Entry 2HS1 (X-ray diffraction, 0.84 A resolution); this record covers chains A and B.

Chain A:
Protein: HIV-1 Protease
From: Human immunodeficiency virus 1
Notes: EC 3.4.23.16; fragment: HIV-1 protease (residues 500-598)
Reference sequence: P03368 (POL_HV1PV); residues 1-99 here correspond to UniProt positions 500-598 (UniProt number = residue number + 499)
Chain sequence (99 residues; numbered 1 to 99; the number before each row is that of its first residue):
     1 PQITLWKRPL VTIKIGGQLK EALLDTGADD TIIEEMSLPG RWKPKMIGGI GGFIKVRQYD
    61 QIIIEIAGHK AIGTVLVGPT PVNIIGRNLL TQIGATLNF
Differences from the reference sequence: engineered mutation Lys-7 (Gln506 in P03368), Ile-32 (Val531 in P03368), Ile-33 (Leu532 in P03368), Ile-63 (Leu562 in P03368), Ala-67 (Cys566 in P03368), Ala-95 (Cys594 in P03368)
Ligand contacts: tmc114 (017; (3r,3as,6ar)-hexahydrofuro[2,3-b]furan-3-yl(1S,2R)-3-[[(4-aminophenyl)sulfonyl](isobutyl)amino]-1-benzyl-2-hydroxypropylcarbamate): Arg-8, Leu-23, Asp-25, Gly-27, Ala-28, Asp-29, Asp-30, Ile-32, Ile-47, Gly-48, Gly-49, Ile-50, Pro-81, Val-82, Ile-84
What the authors report for this chain:
  - catalytic residues: Asp-25
  - binding site for tmc114: Trp-6, Asp-25, Ala-28, Asp-30, Ile-32, Arg-41, Gly-48, Gly-49, Ile-50, Val-82
  - conformationally variable residues (loop rearrangement, side-chain flip): Glu-34 to Lys-43, Pro-44 to Met-46, Arg-57

Chain B:
Protein: HIV-1 Protease
From: Human immunodeficiency virus 1
Notes: EC 3.4.23.16; fragment: HIV-1 protease (residues 500-598)
Reference sequence: P03368 (POL_HV1PV); residues 101-199 here correspond to UniProt positions 500-598 (UniProt number = residue number + 399)
Chain sequence (99 residues; numbered 101 to 199; the number before each row is that of its first residue):
   101 PQITLWKRPL VTIKIGGQLK EALLDTGADD TIIEEMSLPG RWKPKMIGGI GGFIKVRQYD
   161 QIIIEIAGHK AIGTVLVGPT PVNIIGRNLL TQIGATLNF
Differences from the reference sequence: engineered mutation Lys-107 (Gln506 in P03368), Ile-132 (Val531 in P03368), Ile-133 (Leu532 in P03368), Ile-163 (Leu562 in P03368), Ala-167 (Cys566 in P03368), Ala-195 (Cys594 in P03368)
Ligand contacts:
  - tmc114 (017; (3r,3as,6ar)-hexahydrofuro[2,3-b]furan-3-yl(1S,2R)-3-[[(4-aminophenyl)sulfonyl](isobutyl)amino]-1-benzyl-2-hydroxypropylcarbamate), molecule 1: Arg-108, Leu-123, Asp-125, Gly-127, Ala-128, Asp-129, Asp-130, Ile-132, Ile-147, Gly-148, Gly-149, Ile-150, Pro-181, Val-182, Ile-184
  - tmc114 (017), molecule 2: Glu-135, Trp-142, Pro-144, Lys-145, Met-146, Lys-155, Val-156, Arg-157, Val-177, Gly-178, Pro-179

Chain A / chain B interface:
Contacting residue pairs (104; chain A residue first):
  Pro-1(A) / Leu-197(B)
  Pro-1(A) / Asn-198(B)
  Pro-1(A) / Phe-199(B)  hydrogen bond (backbone-backbone)
  Gln-2(A) / Thr-196(B)  hydrogen bond
  Gln-2(A) / Leu-197(B)
  Gln-2(A) / Asn-198(B)
  Ile-3(A) / Thr-196(B)
  Ile-3(A) / Leu-197(B)  hydrogen bond (backbone-backbone)
  Ile-3(A) / Phe-199(B)  hydrophobic
  Thr-4(A) / Thr-196(B)
  Leu-5(A) / Thr-126(B)
  Leu-5(A) / Arg-187(B)  hydrogen bond (backbone-side chain)
  Leu-5(A) / Leu-190(B)  hydrophobic
  Leu-5(A) / Thr-191(B)
  Leu-5(A) / Ala-195(B)
  Trp-6(A) / Arg-187(B)  hydrogen bond (backbone-side chain)
  Trp-6(A) / Thr-191(B)
  Trp-6(A) / Gln-192(B)
  Lys-7(A) / Arg-187(B)
  Arg-8(A) / Asp-129(B)  salt bridge
  Arg-8(A) / Arg-187(B)
  Pro-9(A) / Thr-126(B)
  Pro-9(A) / Arg-187(B)
  Leu-23(A) / Thr-126(B)
  Leu-23(A) / Gly-127(B)
  Leu-24(A) / Thr-126(B)  hydrogen bond (backbone-side chain)
  Leu-24(A) / Leu-197(B)  hydrophobic
  Leu-24(A) / Phe-199(B)  hydrophobic
  Asp-25(A) / Asp-125(B)
  Asp-25(A) / Thr-126(B)
  Asp-25(A) / Gly-127(B)  hydrogen bond (side chain-backbone)
  Thr-26(A) / Leu-105(B)
  Thr-26(A) / Pro-109(B)
  Thr-26(A) / Leu-124(B)  hydrogen bond (side chain-backbone)
  Thr-26(A) / Asp-125(B)
  Thr-26(A) / Thr-126(B)  hydrogen bond (backbone-side chain)
  Thr-26(A) / Leu-197(B)
  Gly-27(A) / Leu-123(B)
  Gly-27(A) / Asp-125(B)  hydrogen bond (backbone-side chain)
  Asp-29(A) / Arg-108(B)  salt bridge
  Ile-32(A) / Ile-150(B)  hydrophobic
  Ile-47(A) / Ile-150(B)  hydrophobic
  Gly-48(A) / Ile-150(B)
  Gly-49(A) / Ile-150(B)
  Ile-50(A) / Ile-132(B)  hydrophobic
  Ile-50(A) / Ile-147(B)  hydrophobic
  Ile-50(A) / Gly-149(B)
  Ile-50(A) / Ile-150(B)  hydrogen bond (backbone-backbone)
  Ile-50(A) / Gly-151(B)  hydrogen bond (backbone-backbone)
  Ile-50(A) / Gly-152(B)
  Ile-50(A) / Ile-154(B)  hydrophobic
  Ile-50(A) / Thr-180(B)
  Gly-51(A) / Ile-150(B)  hydrogen bond (backbone-backbone)
  Gly-51(A) / Gly-151(B)
  Gly-51(A) / Gly-152(B)
  Gly-52(A) / Ile-150(B)
  Gly-52(A) / Gly-151(B)
  Ile-54(A) / Ile-150(B)  hydrophobic
  Ile-54(A) / Gly-151(B)
  Ala-67(A) / Phe-199(B)  hydrophobic
  His-69(A) / Phe-199(B)
  Thr-80(A) / Ile-150(B)
  Pro-81(A) / Gly-149(B)
  Ile-84(A) / Ile-150(B)  hydrophobic
  Arg-87(A) / Leu-105(B)  hydrogen bond (side chain-backbone)
  Arg-87(A) / Trp-106(B)  hydrogen bond (side chain-backbone)
  Arg-87(A) / Lys-107(B)
  Arg-87(A) / Arg-108(B)
  Arg-87(A) / Pro-109(B)
  Leu-90(A) / Leu-105(B)  hydrophobic
  Thr-91(A) / Leu-105(B)
  Thr-91(A) / Trp-106(B)
  Ile-93(A) / Phe-199(B)
  Gly-94(A) / Asn-198(B)
  Gly-94(A) / Phe-199(B)
  Ala-95(A) / Leu-105(B)
  Ala-95(A) / Asn-198(B)
  Ala-95(A) / Phe-199(B)  hydrophobic
  Thr-96(A) / Gln-102(B)
  Thr-96(A) / Ile-103(B)
  Thr-96(A) / Thr-104(B)
  Thr-96(A) / Thr-196(B)
  Thr-96(A) / Leu-197(B)
  Thr-96(A) / Asn-198(B)  hydrogen bond (backbone-backbone)
  Leu-97(A) / Pro-101(B)
  Leu-97(A) / Gln-102(B)
  Leu-97(A) / Ile-103(B)  hydrogen bond (backbone-backbone)
  Leu-97(A) / Pro-109(B)  hydrophobic
  Leu-97(A) / Leu-124(B)  hydrophobic
  Leu-97(A) / Thr-126(B)
  Leu-97(A) / Thr-196(B)
  Asn-98(A) / Pro-101(B)
  Asn-98(A) / Gln-102(B)  hydrogen bond
  Asn-98(A) / Gly-194(B)
  Asn-98(A) / Ala-195(B)
  Asn-98(A) / Thr-196(B)  hydrogen bond (backbone-backbone)
  Asn-98(A) / Asn-198(B)  hydrogen bond
  Phe-99(A) / Pro-101(B)  hydrogen bond (backbone-backbone)
  Phe-99(A) / Ile-103(B)  hydrophobic
  Phe-99(A) / Leu-124(B)  hydrophobic
  Phe-99(A) / Ala-167(B)  hydrophobic
  Phe-99(A) / His-169(B)
  Phe-99(A) / Ile-193(B)
  Phe-99(A) / Ala-195(B)  hydrophobic
Other interface residues (no listed pair), chain A (39 interface residues in all): Pro-79
Other interface residues (no listed pair), chain B (41 interface residues in all): Gly-148, Phe-153, Pro-179, Pro-181, Ile-184

In short:
Chain A and chain B form an interface of 39 and 41 residues respectively; the contacts include 21 hydrogen
bonds and 2 salt bridges. Polar pairs include Arg-8(A)/Asp-129(B), Asp-29(A)/Arg-108(B) and
Gln-2(A)/Thr-196(B). From the paper: the catalytic residue Asp-25(A); a binding site for tmc114 at Trp-6(A),
Asp-25(A) and Ala-28(A) among others.
Both chains are HIV-1 Protease (Human immunodeficiency virus 1). Entry 2HS1 (Ultra-high resolution X-ray
crystal structure of HIV-1 protease V32I mutant with TMC114 (darunavir) inhibitor) was determined by X-ray
diffraction, deposited together with 2HS2.
